PDB entry 7TYI | electron microscopy, 3.30 A resolution | chains A and N of the 6 polymer chains in the assembly

Chain A:
Protein: Guanine nucleotide-binding protein G(s) subunit alpha isoforms short
Source organism: Homo sapiens
Reference sequence: P63092 (GNAS2_HUMAN); residue numbers follow UniProt; this construct covers 1-394
Sequence (394 residues; row label = number of the first residue in the row):
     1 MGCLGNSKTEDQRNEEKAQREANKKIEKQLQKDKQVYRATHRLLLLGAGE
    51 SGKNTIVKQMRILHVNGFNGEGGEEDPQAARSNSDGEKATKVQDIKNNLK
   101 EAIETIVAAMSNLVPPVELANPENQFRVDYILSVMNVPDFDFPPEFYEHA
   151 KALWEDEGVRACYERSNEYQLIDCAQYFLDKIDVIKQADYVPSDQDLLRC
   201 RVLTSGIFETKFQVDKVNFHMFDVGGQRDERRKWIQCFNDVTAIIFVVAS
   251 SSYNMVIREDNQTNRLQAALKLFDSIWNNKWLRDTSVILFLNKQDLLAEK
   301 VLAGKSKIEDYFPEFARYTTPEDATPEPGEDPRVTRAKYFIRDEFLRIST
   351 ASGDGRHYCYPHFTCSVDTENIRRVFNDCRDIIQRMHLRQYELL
Disordered / not traced: 1-10, 61-203, 251-263
Sequence notes: conflict Asn54 (Ser in P63092), Ala268 (Glu in P63092), Lys271 (Asn in P63092), Asp274 (Lys in P63092), Lys280 (Arg in P63092), Asp284 (Thr in P63092), Thr285 (Ile in P63092); engineered mutation Ser366 (Ala in P63092)

Chain N:
Protein: Nanobody 35
Source organism: Lama glama
Notes: antibody fragment or engineered binder
Sequence (138 residues; numbered 1 to 138; the number before each row is that of its first residue):
     1 QVQLQESGGGLVQPGGSLRLSCAASGFTFSNYKMNWVRQAPGKGLEWVSD
    51 ISQSGASISYTGSVKGRFTISRDNAKNTLYLQMNSLKPEDTAVYYCARCP
   101 APFTRDCFDVTSTTYAYRGQGTQVTVSSHHHHHHEPEA
Disordered / not traced: 129-138
Disulfide bonds: Cys22-Cys96, Cys99-Cys107

Interface between chain A and chain N:
Pairs across the interface - 24 pairs, chain A then chain N:
  Asp229(A) - Ser112(N)
  Asp229(A) - Thr113(N)
  Glu230(A) - Asp109(N)
  Glu230(A) - Thr114(N)
  Arg231(A) - Asp109(N)  hydrogen bond (backbone-side chain)
  Arg232(A) - Pro100(N)
  Arg232(A) - Asp109(N)  salt bridge
  Arg232(A) - Tyr115(N)
  Gln267(A) - Thr61(N)  hydrogen bond
  Gln267(A) - Gly62(N)
  Lys271(A) - Trp47(N)
  Ser275(A) - Asp106(N)
  Ser275(A) - Cys107(N)  hydrogen bond (side chain-backbone)
  Ser275(A) - Phe108(N)
  Ile276(A) - Phe108(N)
  Asn278(A) - Arg105(N)
  Asn278(A) - Asp106(N)
  Asn279(A) - Asp106(N)
  Asn279(A) - Phe108(N)
  Lys280(A) - Asp106(N)
  Asp310(A) - Ser63(N)
  Tyr311(A) - Gly62(N)
  Tyr311(A) - Ser63(N)  hydrogen bond (backbone-backbone)
  Pro313(A) - Gly62(N)
Interface residues without a listed pair, chain A (19 interface residues in all): Arg228, Ile235, Asn264, Leu272, Phe312

Overview:
19 residues of chain A face 14 of chain N across their interface; the contacts include 4 hydrogen bonds and 1
salt bridge. Polar contacts include Arg232(A)-Asp109(N), Arg231(A)-Asp109(N) and Gln267(A)-Thr61(N).
Here chain A is Guanine nucleotide-binding protein G(s) subunit alpha isoforms short (Homo sapiens) and chain
N is Nanobody 35 (Lama glama). Entry 7TYI (Calcitonin Receptor in complex with Gs and rat amylin peptide,
CT-like state) was determined by electron microscopy, deposited together with 7TYF, 7TYH, 7TYL, 7TYN, 7TYO,
7TYW and 3 further entries.
